PDB entry 8J01 | electron microscopy, 3.10 A resolution | chains A and G of the 8 polymer chains in the assembly

== Chain A (and G) ==
Molecule: Potassium voltage-gated channel subfamily KQT member 2
From: Homo sapiens
Notes: chain G of this document is another copy of the same molecule, construct and numbering; everything in this record applies to it too
UniProt: O43526 (KCNQ2_HUMAN); numbering as in UniProt (aligned over 64-702)
Sequence (656 residues; numbered 63 to 718; the number before each row is that of its first residue):
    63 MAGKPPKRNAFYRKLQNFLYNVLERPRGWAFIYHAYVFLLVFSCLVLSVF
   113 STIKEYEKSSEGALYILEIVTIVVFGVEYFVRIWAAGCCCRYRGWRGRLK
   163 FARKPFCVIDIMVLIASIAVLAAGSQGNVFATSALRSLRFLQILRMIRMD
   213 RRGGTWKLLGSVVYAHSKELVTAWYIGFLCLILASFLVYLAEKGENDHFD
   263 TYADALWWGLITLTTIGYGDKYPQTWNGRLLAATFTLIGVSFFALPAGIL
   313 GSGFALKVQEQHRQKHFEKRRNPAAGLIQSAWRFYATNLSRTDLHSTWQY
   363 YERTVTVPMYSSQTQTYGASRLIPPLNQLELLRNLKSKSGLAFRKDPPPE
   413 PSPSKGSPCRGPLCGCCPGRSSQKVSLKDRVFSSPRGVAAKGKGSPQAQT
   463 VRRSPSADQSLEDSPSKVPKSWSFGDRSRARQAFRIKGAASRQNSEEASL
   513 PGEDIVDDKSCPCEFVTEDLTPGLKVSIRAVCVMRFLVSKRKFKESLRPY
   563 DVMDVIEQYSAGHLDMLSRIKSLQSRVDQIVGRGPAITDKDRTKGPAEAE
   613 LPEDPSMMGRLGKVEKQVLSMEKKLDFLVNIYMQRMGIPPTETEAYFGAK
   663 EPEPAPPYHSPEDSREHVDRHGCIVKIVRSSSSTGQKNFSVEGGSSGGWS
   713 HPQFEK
Unresolved in the structure: 63-69, 185-194, 368-534, 601-718
Construct notes: initiating methionine (63); expression tag (703-718)
Residues lining bound ligands:
  - cannabidiol (P0T), molecule 1: Val225, Leu232, Ala235, Trp236, Gly239, Phe240, Phe304, Phe305, Pro308, Leu312
  - cannabidiol (P0T), molecule 2: Trp236, Phe240, Leu243, Leu268, Trp269, Leu272
  - cannabidiol (P0T), molecule 3: Trp288, Leu292, Ala295, Thr296, Leu299, Ile300
  - cannabidiol (P0T), molecule 4: Leu299, Ile300, Ser303
  - PIO ([(2R)-2-octanoyloxy-3-[oxidanyl-[(1R,2R,3S,4R,5R,6S)-2,3,6-tris(oxidanyl)-4,5-diphosphonooxy-cyclohexyl]oxy-phosphoryl]oxy-propyl] octanoate), molecule 1: Arg87, Phe93, Phe100, Met208, Met211, Asp212, Arg214, Thr217, Lys327
  - PIO, molecule 2: Ser229, Lys230, Val233, Trp236, Tyr237
From the paper describing this entry:
  - binding site for PIO: Arg87, Arg214, Lys230, Lys327
  - conformationally variable residues (helix shift, loop rearrangement): Glu330 to Arg332, Val564
  - contacts within the chain: Arg325-Asp563 (hydrogen bond), Arg332-Asp566 (salt bridge)

== Chain A / chain G interface ==
Contacting residue pairs - 81 pairs, chain A then chain G:
  Lys230(A) with Val320(G); Gln323(G), hydrogen bond
  Glu231(A) with Phe316(G); Ala317(G); Val320(G)
  Thr234(A) with Thr217(G); Leu220(G); Phe316(G)
  Trp236(A) with Phe100(G), hydrophobic; Met208(G), hydrophobic
  Tyr237(A) with Met208(G); Thr217(G); Trp218(G)
  Ile238(A) with Leu221(G), hydrophobic
  Phe240(A) with Phe104(G), hydrophobic
  Leu241(A) with Ile209(G), hydrophobic; Trp218(G), hydrophobic
  Ile244(A) with Ile205(G), hydrophobic
  Phe248(A) with Arg201(G); Phe202(G), hydrophobic
  Thr263(A) with Thr114(G)
  Tyr264(A) with Val111(G), hydrophobic; Thr114(G)
  Ala265(A) with Thr114(G); Ile115(G), hydrophobic
  Leu268(A) with Val111(G), hydrophobic
  Trp270(A) with Tyr280(G)
  Thr274(A) with Ile278(G); Tyr280(G)
  Thr277(A) with Thr276(G); Thr277(G); Ile278(G)
  Ile278(A) with Ile278(G)
  Gly279(A) with Ile278(G); Gly279(G); Tyr280(G)
  Tyr280(A) with Tyr280(G)
  Gly281(A) with Tyr280(G)
  Lys283(A) with Tyr280(G)
  Tyr284(A) with Tyr280(G), hydrophobic; Asp282(G)
  Pro285(A) with Trp269(G), hydrophobic
  Trp288(A) with Ala265(G), hydrophobic; Asp266(G)
  Arg291(A) with Trp269(G)
  Ala295(A) with Leu272(G), hydrophobic
  Thr298(A) with Ile278(G)
  Leu299(A) with Leu272(G), hydrophobic
  Ser303(A) with Pro308(G); Ala309(G)
  Phe304(A) with Leu221(G), hydrophobic; Leu312(G), hydrophobic
  Ala306(A) with Ala309(G), hydrophobic
  Leu307(A) with Ala309(G); Leu312(G); Gly313(G); Phe316(G), hydrophobic
  Val564(A) with Val564(G), hydrophobic
  Met565(A) with Pro561(G), hydrophobic; Asp563(G); Val564(G), hydrophobic
  Ile568(A) with Val567(G), hydrophobic; Ile568(G), hydrophobic
  Tyr571(A) with Tyr571(G)
  His575(A) with Tyr571(G); Gly574(G); His575(G); Met578(G)
  Met578(A) with Met578(G)
  Leu579(A) with Met578(G), hydrophobic
  Lys583(A) with Arg581(G)
  Gln586(A) with Arg581(G), hydrogen bond; Leu585(G)
  Val589(A) with Arg588(G)
  Asp590(A) with Arg588(G), salt bridge
  Ile592(A) with Ile592(G), hydrophobic
  Val593(A) with Arg588(G); Gln591(G)
  Gly596(A) with Arg595(G)
  Ile599(A) with Arg595(G)
  Thr600(A) with Ile599(G)
Interface residues without a listed pair, chain A (56 interface residues in all): Leu252, Ala294, Ile311, Ser572, Ile582, Leu585, Arg595
Interface residues without a listed pair, chain G (54 interface residues in all): Leu107, Arg198, Asp212, Lys283, Phe305, Ile582

== In short ==
56 residues of chain A and 54 residues of chain G are in contact; the contacts include 2 hydrogen bonds and 1
salt bridge. Polar contacts include Asp590(A)-Arg588(G), Lys230(A)-Gln323(G) and Gln586(A)-Arg581(G). From the
paper: a binding site for PIO at Arg87(A), Arg214(A) and Lys230(A) among others; conformational variability at
Glu330(A) and Val564(A).
Chain A and chain G are both Potassium voltage-gated channel subfamily KQT member 2 (Homo sapiens); the
structure, Human KCNQ2-CaM in complex with CBD and PIP2, was determined by electron microscopy (same
publication as 8J00, 8J02, 8J03, 8J04, 8J05 and 8W4U).
